PDB entry 3U4O | X-ray diffraction, 1.77 A resolution | chain A

[Chain A]
Name: RNA-directed RNA polymerase
From: Hepatitis C virus
Notes: EC 2.7.7.48
UniProtKB: O92972 (POLG_HCVJ4); residues 1-570 here correspond to UniProt positions 2420-2989 (UniProt number = residue number + 2419)
Chain sequence (578 residues; numbered 1 to 578; the number before each row is that of its first residue):
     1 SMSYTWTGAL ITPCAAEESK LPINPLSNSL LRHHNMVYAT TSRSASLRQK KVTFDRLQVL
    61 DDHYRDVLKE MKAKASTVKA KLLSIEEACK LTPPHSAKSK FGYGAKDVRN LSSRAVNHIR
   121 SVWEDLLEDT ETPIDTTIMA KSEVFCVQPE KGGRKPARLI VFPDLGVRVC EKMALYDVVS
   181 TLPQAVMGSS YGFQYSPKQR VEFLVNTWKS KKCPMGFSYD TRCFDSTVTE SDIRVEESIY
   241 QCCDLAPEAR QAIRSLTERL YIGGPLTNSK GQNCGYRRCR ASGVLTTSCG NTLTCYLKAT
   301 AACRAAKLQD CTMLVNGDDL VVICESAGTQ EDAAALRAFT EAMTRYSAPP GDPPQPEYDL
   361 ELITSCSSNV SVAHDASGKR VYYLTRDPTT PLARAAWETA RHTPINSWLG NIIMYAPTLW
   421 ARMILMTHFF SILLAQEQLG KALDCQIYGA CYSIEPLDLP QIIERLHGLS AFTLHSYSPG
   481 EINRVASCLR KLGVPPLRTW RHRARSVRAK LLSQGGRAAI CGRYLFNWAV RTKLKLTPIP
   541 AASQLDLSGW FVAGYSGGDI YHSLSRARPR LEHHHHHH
Unresolved in the structure: 149-153, 569-578
Differences from the reference sequence: conflict Gly-440 (Glu2859 in O92972), Ile-520 (Thr2939 in O92972); expression tag (571-578)
Disulfide bonds: Cys-303/Cys-311
Small-molecule neighbours: 08E (1-[(2-aminopyridin-4-yl)methyl]-5-chloro-3-(2-oxo-1,2-dihydropyridin-3-yl)-1H-indole-2-carboxylic acid): Phe-193, Pro-197, Arg-200, Asn-316, Asp-319, Cys-366, Ser-367, Ser-368, Leu-384, Gly-410, Asn-411, Met-414, Tyr-415, Gln-446, Ile-447, Tyr-448, Gly-449
UniProt features mapped onto this chain:
  - binding site (Mg(2+)): Asp-220, Asp-318, Asp-319
  - modified residue (Phosphoserine): Ser-29, Ser-42

[Overview]
Bound to chain A: compound 08E. From UniProt: 3 Mg2+-binding residues.
Chain A is RNA-directed RNA polymerase (Hepatitis C virus); the structure, Novel HCV NS5B polymerase
Inhibitors: Discovery of Indole C2 Acyl sulfonamides, was determined by X-ray diffraction, deposited together
with 3U4R.
